3UKG - chains A and D of the 3 polymer chains in the assembly; structure by X-ray diffraction, 2.95 A resolution.

Chain A:
Protein: DNA-binding protein RAP1
Source organism: Saccharomyces cerevisiae
Notes: fragment: DNA Binding domain
Reference sequence: P11938 (RAP1_YEAST); residue numbers follow UniProt; this construct covers 360-601
Chain sequence (242 residues; numbered 360 to 601; the number before each row is that of its first residue):
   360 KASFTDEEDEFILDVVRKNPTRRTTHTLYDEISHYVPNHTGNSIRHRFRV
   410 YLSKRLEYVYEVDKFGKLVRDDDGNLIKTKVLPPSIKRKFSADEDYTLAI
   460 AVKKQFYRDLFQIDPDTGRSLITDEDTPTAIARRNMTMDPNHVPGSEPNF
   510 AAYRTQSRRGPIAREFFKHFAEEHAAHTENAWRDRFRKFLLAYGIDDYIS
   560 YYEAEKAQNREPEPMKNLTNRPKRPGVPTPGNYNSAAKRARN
Disordered / not traced: 480-498
Bound ions: Ca2+ near Glu506 (its only coordinating residue here)
UniProt features mapped onto this chain:
  - DNA-binding region: Tyr388 to Leu411 (H-T-H motif)
  - modified residue: Thr486 (Phosphothreonine)
What the authors report for this chain:
  - conformationally variable residues (order/disorder transition): Lys565 to Asn601
  - binding site for telomeric DNA: Lys575 to Arg583, Pro589 to Lys597
  - mutagenesis - R580A: unchanged expression
  - mutagenesis - R580A: unchanged growth
  - mutagenesis - Y592A/K597A: increased expression
  - mutagenesis - Y592A/K597A: decreased growth
  - mutagenesis - Y592A/K597A: decreased binding to DNA

Chain D:
Molecule: telomeric DNA
Sequence (31 nucleotides; row label = number of the first residue in the row):
     1 ACCTGGTGTGTGGGTGTTGTGTGGTGTTCAC

How chain A and chain D interact:
Pairs across the interface - 52 pairs, chain A then chain D:
  Lys360(A) with DT18(D), base contact; DG19(D), hydrogen bond to the phosphate; DT20(D), hydrogen bond to the phosphate
  Ser362(A) with DG21(D), phosphate contact
  Thr383(A) with DT11(D), sugar contact; DG12(D), hydrogen bond to the phosphate; DG13(D), phosphate contact
  Thr384(A) with DT11(D), phosphate contact; DG12(D), phosphate contact
  His385(A) with DT11(D), hydrogen bond to the phosphate; DG12(D), hydrogen bond to the base; DG13(D), hydrogen bond to the base
  Thr386(A) with DG10(D), sugar contact; DT11(D), hydrogen bond to the phosphate
  Arg404(A) with DG12(D), hydrogen bond to the base; DG13(D), hydrogen bond to the base; DG14(D), hydrogen bond to the base
  His405(A) with DT15(D), base contact
  Arg408(A) with DG13(D), sugar contact; DG14(D), base contact; DT15(D), base contact
  Ser444(A) with DG12(D), hydrogen bond to the phosphate
  Ile445(A) with DT11(D), phosphate contact; DG12(D), hydrogen bond to the phosphate
  Lys446(A) with DG10(D), base contact; DT11(D), sugar contact; DG12(D), hydrogen bond to the phosphate
  Lys448(A) with DG12(D), hydrogen bond to the phosphate; DG13(D), salt bridge to the phosphate
  Arg518(A) with DG5(D), salt bridge to the phosphate
  Pro520(A) with DC3(D), phosphate contact; DT4(D), phosphate contact
  Ile521(A) with DC3(D), phosphate contact; DT4(D), hydrogen bond to the phosphate
  Ala522(A) with DC3(D), phosphate contact
  Arg523(A) with DC3(D), hydrogen bond to the phosphate
  Arg542(A) with DT4(D), base contact; DG5(D), hydrogen bond to the base
  Asp543(A) with DT7(D), base contact
  Arg546(A) with DG5(D), hydrogen bond to the base; DG6(D), hydrogen bond to the base; DT7(D), base contact
  Lys547(A) with DT7(D), hydrogen bond to the base
  Arg580(A) with DT7(D), base contact; DG8(D), hydrogen bond to the base; DT9(D), base contact
  Arg583(A) with DT7(D), salt bridge to the phosphate; DG8(D), salt bridge to the phosphate
  Pro589(A) with DG10(D), base contact; DT11(D), base contact
  Gly590(A) with DT11(D), base contact
  Tyr592(A) with DG10(D), sugar contact
Also at the interface, not in a pair above, chain A (30 interface residues in all): Thr380, Gly519, Pro581
Also at the interface, not in a pair above, chain D (18 interface residues in all): DG16

Overview:
30 residues of chain A face 18 of chain D across their interface, with 21 hydrogen bonds and 4 salt bridges.
Among the polar pairs are His385(A)-DG12(D), His385(A)-DG13(D) and Arg404(A)-DG12(D). From the paper: a
binding site for telomeric DNA at Lys575(A) and Pro589(A); Y592A/K597A of chain A increase expression.
Here chain A is DNA-binding protein RAP1 (Saccharomyces cerevisiae) and chain D is telomeric DNA. Entry 3UKG
(Crystal structure of Rap1/DNA complex) was determined by X-ray diffraction.
